4DY7 - chains B and C of the 3 polymer chains in the assembly; structure by X-ray diffraction, 2.80 A resolution.

Chain B:
Name: Thrombin heavy chain
From: Homo sapiens
Notes: EC 3.4.21.5
UniProt: P00734 (THRB_HUMAN); the construct lacks a stretch of the UniProt sequence and is renumbered around it, so the offset changes along the chain: 16-36 = UniProt 364-384; 37-60 = UniProt 386-409; 61-77 = UniProt 419-435; 78-97 = UniProt 437-456; 7 more segments
Amino-acid sequence (259 residues; each row starts with the number of its first residue; note: 2 numbers in that range are skipped by the numbering (no residue carries them; nothing is unmodelled there); a row labelled like 60A-60I holds insertion residues (60A, then the next letters in order)):
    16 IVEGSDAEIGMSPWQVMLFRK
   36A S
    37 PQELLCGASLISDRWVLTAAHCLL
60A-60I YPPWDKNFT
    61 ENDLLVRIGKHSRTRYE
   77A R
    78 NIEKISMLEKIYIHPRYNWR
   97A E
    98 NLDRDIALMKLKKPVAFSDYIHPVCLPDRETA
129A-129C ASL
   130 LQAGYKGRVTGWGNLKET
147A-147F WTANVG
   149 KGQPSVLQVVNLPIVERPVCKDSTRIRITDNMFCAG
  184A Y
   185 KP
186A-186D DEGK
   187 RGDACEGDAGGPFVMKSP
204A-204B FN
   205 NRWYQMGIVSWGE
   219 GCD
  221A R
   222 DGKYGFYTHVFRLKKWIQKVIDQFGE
Unresolved in the structure: 147B-147F, 247
Differences from the reference sequence: engineered mutation Ala-195 (Ser568 in P00734)
Cystine bridges: Cys-42/Cys-58, Cys-168/Cys-182, Cys-191/Cys-220
Bound ions: Ca2+: Gly-133 (together with acetate ion) (shared with 3 residues of chain A); Na+: Arg-221A, Lys-224

Chain C:
Name: Glia-derived nexin
From: Homo sapiens
UniProt: P07093 (GDN_HUMAN); residues 1-379 here correspond to UniProt positions 20-398 (UniProt number = residue number + 19)
Amino-acid sequence (379 residues; row label = number of the first residue in the row):
     1 SHFNPLSLEELGSNTGIQVFNQIVKSRPHDNIVISPHGIASVLGMLQLGA
    51 DGRTKKQLAMVMRYGVNGVGKILKKINKAIVSKKNKDIVTVANAVFVKNA
   101 SEIEVPFVTRNKDVFQCEVRNVNFEDPASACDSINAWVKNETRDMIDNLL
   151 SPDLIDGVLTRLVLVNAVYFKGLWKSRFQPENTKKRTFVAADGKSYQVPM
   201 LAQLSVFRCGSTSAPNDLWYNFIELPYHGESISMLIALPTESSTPLSAII
   251 PHISTKTIDSWMSIMVPKRVQVILPKFTAVAQTDLKEPLKVLGITDMFDS
   301 SKANFAKITTGSENLHVSHILQKAKIEVSEDGTKASAATTAILIARSSPP
   351 WFIVDRPFLFFIRHNPTGAVLFMGQINKP
Unresolved in the structure: 1-2
What the authors report for this chain:
  - conformationally variable residues (loop rearrangement): Ala-338 to Ile-344

Interface between chain B and chain C:
Pairs across the interface (34):
  His-57(B) / Ile-344(C)
  Tyr-60A(B) / Ala-337(C)
  Tyr-60A(B) / Thr-340(C)  hydrogen bond
  Tyr-60A(B) / Ala-341(C)  hydrogen bond (side chain-backbone)
  Pro-60C(B) / Ala-337(C)  hydrophobic
  Trp-60D(B) / Val-206(C)
  Trp-60D(B) / Arg-269(C)
  Trp-60D(B) / Ile-344(C)  hydrophobic
  Trp-96(B) / Thr-340(C)  hydrogen bond (backbone-side chain)
  Arg-97(B) / Ser-336(C)
  Arg-97(B) / Thr-339(C)  hydrogen bond (backbone-side chain)
  Arg-97(B) / Thr-340(C)
  Glu-97A(B) / Thr-339(C)
  Glu-97A(B) / Thr-340(C)
  Asn-98(B) / Thr-340(C)
  Leu-99(B) / Thr-340(C)
  Leu-99(B) / Ile-344(C)  hydrophobic
  Glu-146(B) / Ser-347(C)
  Glu-146(B) / Ser-348(C)  hydrogen bond (backbone-backbone)
  Thr-147(B) / Ser-348(C)  hydrogen bond
  Ile-174(B) / Leu-343(C)  hydrophobic
  Asp-189(B) / Arg-346(C)  salt bridge
  Ala-190(B) / Arg-346(C)  hydrogen bond (backbone-side chain)
  Glu-192(B) / Arg-269(C)  salt bridge
  Glu-192(B) / Ile-344(C)
  Glu-192(B) / Arg-346(C)
  Glu-192(B) / Ser-347(C)  hydrogen bond
  Trp-215(B) / Leu-343(C)  hydrophobic
  Trp-215(B) / Arg-346(C)
  Gly-216(B) / Leu-343(C)
  Gly-216(B) / Arg-346(C)
  Glu-217(B) / Leu-343(C)
  Gly-219(B) / Arg-346(C)  hydrogen bond (backbone-side chain)
  Cys-220(B) / Arg-346(C)
Interface residues without a listed pair, chain B (21 interface residues in all): Cys-191
Interface residues without a listed pair, chain C (13 interface residues in all): Ala-345
The authors on this interface:
  - residue pairs: Trp-60D(B)/Val-206(C) (hydrophobic contact), Trp-60D(B)/Arg-269(C) (hydrophobic contact), Glu-192(B)/Arg-269(C) (salt bridge)
  - interface residues, chain C: Val-206(C)

In short:
21 residues of chain B and 13 residues of chain C are in contact; the contacts include 9 hydrogen bonds and 2
salt bridges. Among the polar pairs are Asp-189(B)/Arg-346(C), Glu-192(B)/Arg-269(C) and
Tyr-60A(B)/Thr-340(C). The authors report hydrophobic contacts between Trp-60D(B) and Val-206(C) and
Trp-60D(B) and Arg-269(C); a salt bridge between Glu-192(B) and Arg-269(C). From the paper: the interface
residue Val-206(C); conformational variability at Ala-338(C).
Here chain B is Thrombin heavy chain and chain C is Glia-derived nexin, both from Homo sapiens. Entry 4DY7
(Crystal structures of protease nexin-1 in complex with S195A thrombin) was determined by X-ray diffraction
together with 4DY0 from the same study.
